PDB entry 4J1J | X-ray diffraction, 2.65 A resolution | chains B and H of the 6 polymer chains in the assembly

Chain B:
Molecule: Nucleocapsid
Source organism: Leanyer virus
Reference sequence: F2WAD7 (F2WAD7_9VIRU); residues 1-235 here = UniProt positions 1-235
Amino-acid sequence (235 residues; numbered 1 to 235; the number before each row is that of its first residue):
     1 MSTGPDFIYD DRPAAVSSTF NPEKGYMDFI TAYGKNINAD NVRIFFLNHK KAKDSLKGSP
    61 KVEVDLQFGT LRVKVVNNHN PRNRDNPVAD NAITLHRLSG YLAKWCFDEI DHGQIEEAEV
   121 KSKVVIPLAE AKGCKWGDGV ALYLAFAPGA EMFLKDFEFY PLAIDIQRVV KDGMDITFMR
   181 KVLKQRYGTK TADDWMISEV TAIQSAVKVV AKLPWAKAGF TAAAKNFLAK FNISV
Unresolved in the structure: 1-4
From the paper describing this entry:
  - binding site for the 17-nt DNA strand (chain H): Pro127, Phe178
  - mutagenesis - K50E/K53E, K53E/K184E, K181E/K184E: decreased binding to RNA

Chain H:
Molecule: 17-nt DNA strand
Sequence (17 nucleotides; row label = number of the first residue in the row):
     1 ACCAAACAAC CCACCCA

How chain B and chain H interact:
Residue-residue contacts (36):
  Arg12(B) - DC7(H)  base contact
  Ala14(B) - DC7(H)  base contact
  Ala14(B) - DA8(H)  base contact
  Ala15(B) - DA8(H)  base contact
  Ala15(B) - DA9(H)  sugar contact
  Val16(B) - DA9(H)  sugar contact
  Ser17(B) - DA9(H)  sugar contact
  Ser18(B) - DA9(H)  phosphate contact
  Ser18(B) - DC10(H)  hydrogen bond to the phosphate
  Phe20(B) - DC10(H)  phosphate contact
  Leu47(B) - DA17(H)  base contact
  Lys50(B) - DC15(H)  base contact
  Lys53(B) - DC12(H)  base contact
  Lys53(B) - DC15(H)  base contact
  Asn78(B) - DC11(H)  base contact
  His79(B) - DC12(H)  hydrogen bond to the base
  Asp85(B) - DA8(H)  hydrogen bond to the base
  Asp85(B) - DA9(H)  base contact
  Thr94(B) - DC11(H)  hydrogen bond to the base
  His96(B) - DC11(H)  base contact
  His96(B) - DC12(H)  base contact
  Pro127(B) - DC15(H)  phosphate contact
  Pro127(B) - DC16(H)  phosphate contact
  Pro127(B) - DA17(H)  sugar contact
  Leu128(B) - DC14(H)  base contact
  Leu128(B) - DC15(H)  base contact
  Glu130(B) - DA17(H)  sugar contact
  Arg168(B) - DA13(H)  hydrogen bond to the base
  Arg168(B) - DC14(H)  base contact
  Met174(B) - DA13(H)  base contact
  Phe178(B) - DA13(H)  base contact
  Arg180(B) - DA8(H)  salt bridge to the phosphate
  Lys181(B) - DC10(H)  base contact
  Lys181(B) - DC11(H)  base contact
  Lys184(B) - DC10(H)  base contact
  Gln185(B) - DC10(H)  base contact
Other interface residues (no listed pair), chain B (32 interface residues in all): Arg84, Val88, Arg97, Val125, Ala131, Ala218, Gly219

Summary:
32 residues of chain B face 11 of chain H across their interface; the contacts include 5 hydrogen bonds and 1
salt bridge. Among the polar pairs are His79(B)-DC12(H), Asp85(B)-DA8(H) and Thr94(B)-DC11(H). The paper
reports a binding site for the 17-nt DNA strand (chain H) at Pro127(B) and Phe178(B); K50E/K53E, K53E/K184E
and K181E/K184E of chain B reduce binding to RNA.
Chain B is Nucleocapsid (Leanyer virus) and chain H is a 17-nt DNA strand; the structure, Leanyer
orthobunyavirus nucleoprotein-ssDNA complex, was determined by X-ray diffraction.
